PDB entry 9C8X | X-ray diffraction, 1.90 A resolution | chain A

[Chain A]
Molecule: landiscernin
Source organism: Methylorubrum extorquens
UniProtKB: C5B159 (C5B159_METEA); numbering as in UniProt (aligned over 32-92)
Sequence (61 residues; numbered 32 to 92; the number before each row is that of its first residue):
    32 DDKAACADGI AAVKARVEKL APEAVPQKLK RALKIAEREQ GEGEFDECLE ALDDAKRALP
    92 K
Disordered / not traced: 92
Disulfide bonds: Cys37-Cys79
Ion coordination: lanthanum (III) ion: Glu70, Glu73, Glu75

[Overview]
Glu70, Glu73 and Glu75 form the lanthanum (III) ion site.
Chain A is landiscernin (Methylorubrum extorquens); the structure, X-ray crystal structure of Methylorubrum
extorquens La(III)-bound LanD, was determined by X-ray diffraction, deposited together with 9C8W, 9C8Y, 9C8Z
and 9C90.
